PDB entry 4KTR | X-ray diffraction, 2.30 A resolution | chains A and B

Chain A (and B):
Protein: Glycoside hydrolase family 65 central catalytic
Organism: Bacillus selenitireducens
Notes: EC 2.4.1.-; chain B of this document is another copy of the same molecule, construct and numbering; everything in this record applies to it too
UniProtKB: D6XZ22 (D6XZ22_BACIE); residue numbers follow UniProt; this construct covers 1-761
Chain sequence (769 residues; row label = number of the first residue in the row):
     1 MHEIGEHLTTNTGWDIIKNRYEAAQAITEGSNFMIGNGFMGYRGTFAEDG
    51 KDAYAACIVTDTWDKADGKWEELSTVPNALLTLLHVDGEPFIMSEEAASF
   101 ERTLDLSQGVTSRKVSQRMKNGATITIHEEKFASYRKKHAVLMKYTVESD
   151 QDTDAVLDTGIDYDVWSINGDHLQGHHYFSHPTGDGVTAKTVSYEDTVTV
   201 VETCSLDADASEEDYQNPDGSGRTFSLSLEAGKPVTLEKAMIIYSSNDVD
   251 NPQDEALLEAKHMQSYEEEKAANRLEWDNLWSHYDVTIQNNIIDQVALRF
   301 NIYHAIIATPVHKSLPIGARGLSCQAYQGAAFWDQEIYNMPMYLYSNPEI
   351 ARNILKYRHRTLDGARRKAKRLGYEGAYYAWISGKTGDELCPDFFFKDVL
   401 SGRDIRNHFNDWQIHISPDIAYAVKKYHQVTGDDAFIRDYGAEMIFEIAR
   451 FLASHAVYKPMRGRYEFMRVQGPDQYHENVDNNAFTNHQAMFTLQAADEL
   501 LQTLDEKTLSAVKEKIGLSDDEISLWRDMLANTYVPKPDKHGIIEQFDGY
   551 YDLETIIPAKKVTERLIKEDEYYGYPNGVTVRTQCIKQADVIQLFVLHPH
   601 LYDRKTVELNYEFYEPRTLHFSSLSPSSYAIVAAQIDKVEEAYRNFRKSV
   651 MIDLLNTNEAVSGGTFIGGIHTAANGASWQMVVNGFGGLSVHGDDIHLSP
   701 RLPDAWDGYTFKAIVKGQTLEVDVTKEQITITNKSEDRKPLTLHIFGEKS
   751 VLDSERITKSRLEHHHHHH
Not modelled in the structure: 763-769 (chain B: 762-769)
Construct notes: engineered mutation Q475 (Glu in D6XZ22); expression tag (762-769)
Metal / ion sites: Ca2+ site 1: D154 (shared with 1 residue of chain C); Ca2+ site 2: E615 (shared with 1 residue of chain F)
Ligand contacts: 5-hydroxymethyl-3,4-dihydroxypiperidine (IFM): A319, R320, Y327, F332, W333, D334, W381, P473, Q475, K587, Q588, L624

Chain A / chain B interface:
Pairs across the interface - 60 pairs, chain A then chain B:
  G373(A) - R462(B)  hydrogen bond (backbone-side chain)
  E375(A) - M461(B)
  F394(A) - R582(B)
  L400(A) - S401(B)
  S401(A) - L400(B)
  S401(A) - I567(B)
  R403(A) - L400(B)
  R403(A) - R565(B)  hydrogen bond (side chain-backbone)
  R403(A) - L566(B)
  R403(A) - I567(B)
  R403(A) - E571(B)  salt bridge
  R403(A) - V579(B)
  D404(A) - N577(B)  hydrogen bond (backbone-side chain)
  D404(A) - R582(B)
  I405(A) - N577(B)
  R406(A) - R582(B)
  W412(A) - N479(B)
  S454(A) - K459(B)  hydrogen bond (backbone-side chain)
  H455(A) - K459(B)  hydrogen bond (backbone-side chain)
  A456(A) - K459(B)  hydrogen bond (backbone-side chain)
  V457(A) - V457(B)  hydrophobic
  V457(A) - Y458(B)
  V457(A) - K459(B)
  Y458(A) - V457(B)
  Y458(A) - Y458(B)  hydrogen bond (backbone-backbone)
  K459(A) - S454(B)  hydrogen bond (side chain-backbone)
  K459(A) - H455(B)  hydrogen bond (side chain-backbone)
  K459(A) - A456(B)  hydrogen bond (side chain-backbone)
  P460(A) - Y465(B)  hydrophobic
  P460(A) - L525(B)  hydrophobic
  M461(A) - E375(B)
  M461(A) - S454(B)
  M461(A) - E522(B)
  M461(A) - L525(B)  hydrophobic
  R462(A) - G373(B)  hydrogen bond (side chain-backbone)
  M468(A) - M468(B)  hydrophobic
  R469(A) - M468(B)
  R469(A) - R469(B)
  R469(A) - N479(B)  hydrogen bond
  R469(A) - D481(B)  salt bridge
  N479(A) - W412(B)
  N479(A) - R469(B)  hydrogen bond
  N479(A) - N479(B)  hydrogen bond
  D481(A) - R469(B)  salt bridge
  E522(A) - M461(B)
  L525(A) - P460(B)  hydrophobic
  L525(A) - M461(B)  hydrophobic
  R565(A) - R403(B)  hydrogen bond (backbone-side chain)
  L566(A) - R403(B)
  I567(A) - S401(B)
  I567(A) - R403(B)
  E571(A) - R403(B)  salt bridge
  P576(A) - P576(B)  hydrophobic
  N577(A) - R403(B)
  N577(A) - D404(B)  hydrogen bond (side chain-backbone)
  N577(A) - I405(B)
  V579(A) - R403(B)
  R582(A) - F394(B)
  R582(A) - D404(B)
  R582(A) - R406(B)
Other interface residues (no listed pair), chain A (38 interface residues in all): Y374, R450, A453, Y465, Y575
Other interface residues (no listed pair), chain B (37 interface residues in all): R450, A453, Y575

Summary:
Chain A and chain B form an interface of 38 and 37 residues respectively, with 16 hydrogen bonds and 4 salt
bridges. Polar pairs include R403(A)-E571(B), R469(A)-D481(B) and G373(A)-R462(B). Bound to chain A:
5-hydroxymethyl-3,4-dihydroxypiperidine.
Both chains are Glycoside hydrolase family 65 central catalytic (Bacillus selenitireducens). Entry 4KTR
(Crystal structure of 2-O-alpha-glucosylglycerol phosphorylase in complex with isofagomine and glycerol) was
determined by X-ray diffraction (same publication as 4KTP).
